3EC2 - chain A; structure by X-ray diffraction, 2.70 A resolution.

== Chain A ==
Name: DNA replication protein DnaC
Organism: Aquifex aeolicus
Reference sequence: O67056 (O67056_AQUAE); residue numbers follow UniProt; this construct covers 43-221
Amino-acid sequence (180 residues; numbered 42 to 221; the number before each row is that of its first residue):
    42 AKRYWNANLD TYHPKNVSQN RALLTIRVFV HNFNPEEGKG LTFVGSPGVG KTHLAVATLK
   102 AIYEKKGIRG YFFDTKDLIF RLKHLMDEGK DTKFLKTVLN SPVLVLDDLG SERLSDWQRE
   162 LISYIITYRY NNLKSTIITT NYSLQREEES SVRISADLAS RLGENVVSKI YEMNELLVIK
Not modelled in the structure: 188-190
Modified residues: Mse127 (selenomethionine; parent Met); Mse214 (selenomethionine; parent Met)
Construct notes: expression tag (42)
Ligand contacts:
  - ADP (adenosine-5'-diphosphate): R44, Y45, N47, T52, Y53, H54, Q60, S87, P88, G89, V90, G91, K92, T93, H94
  - Mg2+ (MG): T93, D148, D149
Reported in the primary citation:
  - binding site for ADP: K92
  - Mg2+ coordination: T93
  - Mg2+ coordination through a water molecule: D148, D149
  - catalytic residues: N182
  - self-association interface (contacts with another copy of this molecule); pairs are residue here / residue on that copy: F121-Y165 (hydrophobic contact), Mse127-F121 (hydrophobic contact), K210
  - catalytic residues: K210 (by similarity / conservation)
  - mutagenesis - F121D, Y165D: abolished binding to ssDNA
  - mutagenesis - F121D, Y165D, K210A: unchanged binding to ATP
  - mutagenesis - K210A: decreased binding to ssDNA
  - mutagenesis - K92R: abolished binding to DNA
  - mutagenesis - K92R: abolished binding to ATP
  - mutagenesis - F121D/Y165D: abolished binding to MBP-DnaA III-IV
  - mutagenesis - F121D/Y165D: unchanged binding to nucleotide

== Summary ==
Chain A binds ADP and Mg2+. From the paper: catalytic residues N182 and K210; F121D and Y165D abolish binding
to ssDNA; 5 substitutions were tested in all.
Chain A is DNA replication protein DnaC (Aquifex aeolicus); the structure, Crystal structure of the DnaC
helicase loader, was determined by X-ray diffraction together with 3ECC from the same study.
